Entry 4FB1 (X-ray diffraction, 2.15 A resolution); this record covers chains D and F of the 6 polymer chains in the assembly.

Chain D (and F):
Name: Methylamine dehydrogenase heavy chain
Source organism: Paracoccus denitrificans
Notes: EC 1.4.99.3; chain F of this document is another copy of the same molecule, construct and numbering; everything in this record applies to it too
Reference sequence: A1BB97 (A1BB97_PARDP); residues 2-386 here correspond to UniProt positions 33-417 (UniProt number = residue number + 31)
Amino-acid sequence (385 residues; each row starts with the number of its first residue):
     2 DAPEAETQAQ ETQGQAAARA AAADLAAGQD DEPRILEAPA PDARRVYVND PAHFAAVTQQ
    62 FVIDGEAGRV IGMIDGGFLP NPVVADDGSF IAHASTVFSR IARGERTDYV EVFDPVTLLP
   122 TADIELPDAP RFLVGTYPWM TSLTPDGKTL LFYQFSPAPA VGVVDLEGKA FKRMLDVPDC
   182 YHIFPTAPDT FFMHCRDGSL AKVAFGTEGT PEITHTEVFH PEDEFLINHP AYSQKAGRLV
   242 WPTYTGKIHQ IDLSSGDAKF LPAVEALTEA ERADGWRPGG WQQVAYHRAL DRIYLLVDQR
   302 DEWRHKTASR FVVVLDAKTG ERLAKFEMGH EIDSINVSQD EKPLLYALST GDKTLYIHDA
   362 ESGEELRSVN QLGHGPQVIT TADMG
Disordered / not traced: 2-10
Cystine bridges: Cys181-Cys196

How chain D and chain F interact:
Pairs across the interface (25; chain D residue first):
  Val58(D) - Val58(F)  hydrophobic
  Val58(D) - Ile102(F)  hydrophobic
  Asp76(D) - Ala103(F)
  Gly77(D) - Ile102(F)
  Gly78(D) - Ile102(F)
  Val98(D) - Ser100(F)
  Val98(D) - Arg101(F)
  Val98(D) - Ile102(F)  hydrophobic
  Ser100(D) - Val98(F)
  Arg101(D) - Val98(F)
  Arg101(D) - Tyr110(F)
  Arg101(D) - Asp124(F)  salt bridge
  Ile102(D) - Gly77(F)
  Ile102(D) - Gly78(F)
  Ile102(D) - Val98(F)  hydrophobic
  Ile102(D) - Tyr110(F)
  Ala103(D) - Asp76(F)
  Arg104(D) - Glu112(F)  salt bridge
  Arg104(D) - Pro121(F)
  Tyr110(D) - Arg101(F)
  Tyr110(D) - Ile102(F)
  Glu112(D) - Arg104(F)  salt bridge
  Pro121(D) - Arg104(F)
  Asp124(D) - Arg101(F)  salt bridge
  His375(D) - His375(F)
Also at the interface, not in a pair above, chain D (17 interface residues in all): Thr108, Phe114
Also at the interface, not in a pair above, chain F (17 interface residues in all): Thr108, Phe114

Overview:
The chain D/chain F interface involves 17 residues from each chain; the contacts include 4 salt bridges. Among
the polar pairs are Arg101(D)-Asp124(F) and Arg104(D)-Glu112(F).
Both chains are Methylamine dehydrogenase heavy chain (Paracoccus denitrificans). Entry 4FB1 (Crystal
Structure of WT MauG in Complex with Pre-Methylamine Dehydrogenase Aged 60 Days) was determined by X-ray
diffraction together with 4FA1, 4FA4, 4FA5, 4FA9, 4FAN and 4FAV from the same study.
